PDB entry 1N08 | X-ray diffraction, 1.60 A resolution | chain A

Chain A:
Molecule: putative riboflavin kinase
Source organism: Schizosaccharomyces pombe
Notes: EC 2.7.1.26
Reference sequence: O74866 (RIFK_SCHPO); residue numbers follow UniProt; this construct covers 1-163
Chain sequence (163 residues; row label = number of the first residue in the row):
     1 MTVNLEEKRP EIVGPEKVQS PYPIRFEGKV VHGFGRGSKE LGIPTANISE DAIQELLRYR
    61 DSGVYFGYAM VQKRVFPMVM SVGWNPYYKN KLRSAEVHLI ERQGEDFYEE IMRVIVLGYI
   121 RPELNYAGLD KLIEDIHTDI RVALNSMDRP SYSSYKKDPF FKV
Disordered / not traced: 1-8, 163
Metal / ion sites: Zn2+: T45 (together with ADP)
Small-molecule neighbours: ADP (adenosine-5'-diphosphate): V30, H32, G33, F34, G35, R36, G37, S38, K39, P44, T45, A46, V97, H98, L99, R102, D106, F107, Y108
What the authors report for this chain:
  - Zn2+ coordination: T45
  - catalytic residues: N47, E96 (proposed by the authors, not directly observed)
  - mutagenesis - E96Q: decreased catalytic activity

Summary:
Ligands of chain A: ADP. From the paper: catalytic residues N47 and E96; E96Q reduces catalytic activity.
Chain A is putative riboflavin kinase (Schizosaccharomyces pombe); the structure, Crystal Structure of
Schizosaccharomyces pombe Riboflavin Kinase Reveals a Novel ATP and Riboflavin Binding Fold, was determined by
X-ray diffraction together with 1N05 and 1N06 from the same study.
